5X6B - chains I and E of the 5 polymer chains in the assembly; structure by X-ray diffraction, 2.60 A resolution.

Chain I:
Name: O-phospho-L-seryl-tRNA:Cys-tRNA synthase
Organism: Methanocaldococcus jannaschii DSM 2661
Amino-acid sequence (417 residues; each row starts with the number of its first residue; numbers below 1 keep their minus sign (Met-20 is residue -20)):
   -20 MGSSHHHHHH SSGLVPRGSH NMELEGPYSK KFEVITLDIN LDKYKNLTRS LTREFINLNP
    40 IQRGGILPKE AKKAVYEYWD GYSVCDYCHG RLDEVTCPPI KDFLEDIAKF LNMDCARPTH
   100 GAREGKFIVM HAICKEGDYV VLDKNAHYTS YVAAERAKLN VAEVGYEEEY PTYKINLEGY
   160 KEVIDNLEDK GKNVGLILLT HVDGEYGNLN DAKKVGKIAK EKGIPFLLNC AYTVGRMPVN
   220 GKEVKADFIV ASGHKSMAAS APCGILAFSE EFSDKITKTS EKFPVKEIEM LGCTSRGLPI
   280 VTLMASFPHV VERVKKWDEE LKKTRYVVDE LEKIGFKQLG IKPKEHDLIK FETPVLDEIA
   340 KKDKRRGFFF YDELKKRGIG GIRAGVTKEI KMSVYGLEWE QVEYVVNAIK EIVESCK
Unresolved in the structure: -20 to 15, 62-75
Modified residues: Lys234 ((2S)-2-amino-6-[[3-hydroxy-2-methyl-5-(phosphonooxymethyl)pyridin-4-yl]methylideneamino]hexanoic acid; LLP)
Reported in the primary citation:
  - binding site for tRNACys: Asn19, Asp21, Asn25, Arg345, Gly346, Phe347, Gly364
  - specificity-determining residues: Gly346, Phe347, Gly364
  - mutagenesis - G346A, F347A, G364A: decreased binding to tRNACys

Chain E:
Name: Uncharacterized protein MJ1481
Organism: Methanocaldococcus jannaschii
Reference sequence: Q58876 (Y1481_METJA); numbering as in UniProt (aligned over 1-213)
Amino-acid sequence (216 residues; numbered -2 to 213; the number before each row is that of its first residue; numbers below 1 keep their minus sign (Met-2 is residue -2)):
    -2 MNHMRVEYSK DLIRKGISTI SQLKKAKIRV EKDDKKISYK DAKPGKIDVN EFKKAIYLLI
    58 EADDFLYKKA PKHELNEEEA KEFCKLIIKC QEHLNKILAN FGFEFEEKEI DEGALYIVSN
   118 KKLFKKLKNK NPNLKVVCTE GMLDIEDMRA IGVPEKALEG LKKKVEIARK NVERFIEKYK
   178 PEKIFVVVED DKDELLYLRA KNLYNAEKLD ADEILD
Unresolved in the structure: -2 to 33, 102-213
Sequence notes: initiating methionine (-2); expression tag (-1 to 0)
Reported in the primary citation:
  - binding site for tRNACys: Asn117, Lys118, Lys119, Lys122, Lys123, Lys125, Asn126, Lys160, Lys161
  - mutagenesis - N117A/K118A/K119A, K122A/K123A/K125A/N126A, K159A/K160A/K161A: decreased binding to tRNACys

Interface between chain I and chain E:
Contacting residue pairs (35):
  Thr31(I) with Tyr64(E)
  Arg32(I) with Asp60(E), salt bridge; Leu63(E); Tyr64(E), hydrogen bond; Ala67(E); His70(E), hydrogen bond (backbone-side chain)
  Glu33(I) with Pro68(E); His70(E)
  Ile35(I) with Ala67(E); Pro68(E)
  Lys48(I) with Ile57(E); Glu58(E); Asp61(E)
  Lys51(I) with Ile57(E); Asp60(E), salt bridge; Asp61(E), salt bridge; Tyr64(E)
  Lys52(I) with Tyr54(E); Ile57(E); Glu58(E), salt bridge
  Tyr55(I) with Phe49(E); Ile53(E), hydrophobic; Tyr54(E), hydrophobic
  Glu56(I) with Lys50(E); Tyr54(E), hydrogen bond
  Arg356(I) with Pro68(E)
  Gly357(I) with Pro68(E)
  Glu377(I) with Lys65(E)
  Glu379(I) with Lys66(E), salt bridge
  Gln380(I) with Tyr64(E), hydrogen bond (side chain-backbone); Lys65(E), hydrogen bond (side chain-backbone); Lys66(E); Ala67(E), hydrogen bond (side chain-backbone)
  Tyr383(I) with Pro68(E), hydrophobic; Lys69(E)
Interface residues without a listed pair, chain I (17 interface residues in all): Phe34, Ile45
Interface residues without a listed pair, chain E (17 interface residues in all): Glu76

Overview:
Chain I and chain E each contribute 17 residues to their interface, with 6 hydrogen bonds and 5 salt bridges.
Polar pairs include Arg32(I)-Asp60(E), Lys51(I)-Asp60(E) and Lys51(I)-Asp61(E). From the paper: a binding site
for tRNACys at Asn19(I), Asp21(I) and Asn117(E) among others; G346A, F347A and G364A of chain I reduce binding
to tRNACys; 6 substitutions were tested in all.
Chain I is O-phospho-L-seryl-tRNA:Cys-tRNA synthase (Methanocaldococcus jannaschii DSM 2661) and chain E is
Uncharacterized protein MJ1481 (Methanocaldococcus jannaschii); the structure, Crystal structure of
SepCysE-SepCysS in complex with tRNACys from Methanocaldococcus jannaschii, was determined by X-ray
diffraction, deposited together with 5X6C.
